PDB entry 9BW1 | electron microscopy, 3.65 A resolution | chains I and J of the 24 polymer chains in the assembly

== Chain I ==
Molecule: tRNA_LE_LUEGO
Sequence (158 nucleotides; row label = number of the first residue in the row; numbers below 1 keep their minus sign (DA-55 is residue -55)):
   -55 ACCATAACCT TGCCACCCTT TATTGGAAGC ATAAGCTTGC CGTTGCGGCA AAGTTATGGG
     5 TAAAGTCACA CGTAGTCACC ATAATGAAAT AAGATCACTA CTGGGCAGTA CCAGACTCGA
    65 ACTGATGACA TCCTGCTTGT AAGGCCAGAC CAGGGCAC
Unresolved in the structure: -55 to -16, 72-102
Metal / ion sites: Mg2+: DA14, DG16

== Chain J ==
Protein: TnsD
From: Peltigera membranacea
UniProtKB: A0A235IGG7 (A0A235IGG7_9NOSO); numbering as in UniProt (aligned over 1-462)
Chain sequence (462 residues; row label = number of the first residue in the row):
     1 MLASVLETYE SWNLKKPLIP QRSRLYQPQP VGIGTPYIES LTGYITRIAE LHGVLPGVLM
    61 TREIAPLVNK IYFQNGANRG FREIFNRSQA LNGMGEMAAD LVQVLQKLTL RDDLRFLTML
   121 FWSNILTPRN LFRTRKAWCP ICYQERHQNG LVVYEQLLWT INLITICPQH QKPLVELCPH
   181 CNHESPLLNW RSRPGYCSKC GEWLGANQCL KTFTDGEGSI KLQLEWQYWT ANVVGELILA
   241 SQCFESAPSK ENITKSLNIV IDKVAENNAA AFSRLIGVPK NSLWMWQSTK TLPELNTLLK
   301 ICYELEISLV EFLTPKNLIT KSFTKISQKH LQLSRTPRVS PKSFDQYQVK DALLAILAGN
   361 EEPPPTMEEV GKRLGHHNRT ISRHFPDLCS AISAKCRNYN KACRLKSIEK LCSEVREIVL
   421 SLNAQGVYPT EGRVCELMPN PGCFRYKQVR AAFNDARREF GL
Metal / ion sites: Zn2+ site 1: Cys139, Cys142, Cys167, His170; Zn2+ site 2: Cys178, Cys181, Cys197, Cys200

== Interface between chain I and chain J ==
Contacting residue pairs - 50 pairs, chain I then chain J:
  DA44(I) - Thr430(J)  phosphate contact
  DA44(I) - Arg433(J)  salt bridge to the phosphate
  DC45(I) - Tyr428(J)  phosphate contact
  DC45(I) - Thr430(J)  phosphate contact
  DC45(I) - Arg457(J)  salt bridge to the phosphate
  DT46(I) - Arg450(J)  base contact
  DG47(I) - Arg450(J)  hydrogen bond to the base
  DG48(I) - Arg62(J)  salt bridge to the phosphate
  DG48(I) - Arg445(J)  hydrogen bond to the base
  DG48(I) - Arg450(J)  hydrogen bond to the base
  DG49(I) - Arg62(J)  salt bridge to the phosphate
  DG49(I) - Arg79(J)  base contact
  DG49(I) - Trp190(J)  phosphate contact
  DG49(I) - Arg445(J)  base contact
  DC50(I) - Arg79(J)  hydrogen bond to the base
  DC50(I) - Arg82(J)  salt bridge to the phosphate
  DC50(I) - Trp190(J)  phosphate contact
  DA51(I) - Arg82(J)  base contact
  DA51(I) - Lys199(J)  salt bridge to the phosphate
  DA54(I) - Arg87(J)  base contact
  DA54(I) - Thr366(J)  phosphate contact
  DA54(I) - Glu368(J)  sugar contact
  DC55(I) - Met367(J)  hydrogen bond to the phosphate
  DC55(I) - Glu368(J)  phosphate contact
  DC55(I) - Ser393(J)  sugar contact
  DC56(I) - Ser390(J)  phosphate contact
  DA57(I) - Arg379(J)  hydrogen bond to the base
  DA57(I) - Ser382(J)  base contact
  DG58(I) - Arg379(J)  hydrogen bond to the base
  DC60(I) - Thr127(J)  sugar contact
  DC60(I) - Arg129(J)  base contact
  DC60(I) - Lys290(J)  salt bridge to the phosphate
  DC60(I) - Thr291(J)  phosphate contact
  DC60(I) - Leu292(J)  phosphate contact
  DT61(I) - Ser282(J)  phosphate contact
  DT61(I) - Trp286(J)  hydrogen bond to the phosphate
  DT61(I) - Thr291(J)  phosphate contact
  DT61(I) - Glu294(J)  hydrogen bond to the phosphate
  DT61(I) - Arg338(J)  hydrogen bond to the base
  DC62(I) - Val278(J)  phosphate contact
  DC62(I) - Pro279(J)  phosphate contact
  DC62(I) - Asn281(J)  hydrogen bond to the base
  DC62(I) - Ser282(J)  phosphate contact
  DC62(I) - Arg338(J)  hydrogen bond to the sugar
  DG63(I) - Asn281(J)  hydrogen bond to the base
  DG63(I) - Pro337(J)  phosphate contact
  DG63(I) - Arg338(J)  hydrogen bond to the phosphate
  DG63(I) - Pro341(J)  phosphate contact
  DA64(I) - Asn281(J)  base contact
  DA64(I) - Pro341(J)  phosphate contact
Also at the interface, not in a pair above, chain I (20 interface residues in all): DG52, DA59
Also at the interface, not in a pair above, chain J (43 interface residues in all): Gly80, Asn86, Met285, Pro293, Thr297, Thr336, Ser340, Pro386, Glu431, Asn454

== Summary ==
The interface between chain I and chain J involves 20 residues on one side and 43 on the other, with 14
hydrogen bonds and 7 salt bridges. Among the polar pairs are DG47(I)-Arg450(J), DG48(I)-Arg445(J) and
DG48(I)-Arg450(J). DA14(I) and DG16(I) form the Mg2+ site.
Here chain I is tRNA_LE_LUEGO and chain J is TnsD (Peltigera membranacea). Entry 9BW1 (TnsABCD-DNA
transpososome) was determined by electron microscopy (same publication as 8V32).
